7PGC - chains B and C of the 3 polymer chains in the assembly; structure by X-ray diffraction, 1.55 A resolution.

# Chain B
Molecule: Serine protease NS3
From: Zika virus
Notes: EC 3.4.21.91, 3.6.1.15, 3.6.4.13
UniProtKB: Q32ZE1 (POLG_ZIKV); residues 1-177 here correspond to UniProt positions 1499-1675 (UniProt number = residue number + 1498)
Sequence (178 residues; row label = number of the first residue in the row; numbering starts at 0):
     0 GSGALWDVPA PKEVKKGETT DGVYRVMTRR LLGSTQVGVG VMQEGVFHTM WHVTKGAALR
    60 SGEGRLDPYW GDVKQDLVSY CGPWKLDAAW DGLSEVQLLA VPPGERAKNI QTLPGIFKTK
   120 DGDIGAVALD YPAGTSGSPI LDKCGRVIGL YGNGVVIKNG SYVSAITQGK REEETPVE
Not modelled in the structure: 0-15, 171-177
Differences from the reference sequence: expression tag (0); conflict Lys107 (Arg1605 in Q32ZE1)
Swiss-Prot annotation at these positions:
  - active site (Charge relay system): His51, Asp75, Ser135

# Chain C
Molecule: Inhibitor MI-2191
Sequence (5 residues; row label = number of the first residue in the row):
     1 XXXKK
Modified residues: V7T ((2R)-6-azanyl-2-carbamimidamido-hexanoic acid) at position 1; HMF (2-amino-4-phenyl-butyric acid) at position 2; V8N (2-[3-(aminomethyl)phenyl]ethanoic acid) at position 3
Covalently attached groups: covalent link V7T_1-Lys5

# How chain B and chain C interact
Residue-residue contacts - 23 pairs, chain B then chain C:
  His51(B) - Lys5(C)
  Asp129(B) - V7T_1(C)  hydrogen bond (side chain-backbone)
  Asp129(B) - HMF_2(C)  hydrogen bond (side chain-backbone)
  Tyr130(B) - V7T_1(C)
  Tyr130(B) - HMF_2(C)
  Pro131(B) - HMF_2(C)
  Ala132(B) - V7T_1(C)
  Ala132(B) - Lys5(C)
  Ser135(B) - V7T_1(C)
  Ser135(B) - Lys5(C)
  Tyr150(B) - V7T_1(C)
  Gly151(B) - V7T_1(C)
  Gly151(B) - Lys4(C)
  Gly151(B) - Lys5(C)
  Asn152(B) - Lys4(C)
  Asn152(B) - Lys5(C)  hydrogen bond
  Gly153(B) - Lys4(C)  hydrogen bond (backbone-backbone)
  Val155(B) - V7T_1(C)
  Val155(B) - V8N_3(C)
  Gly159(B) - V7T_1(C)
  Ser160(B) - V7T_1(C)
  Tyr161(B) - V7T_1(C)
  Tyr161(B) - Lys4(C)  hydrogen bond (side chain-backbone)
Interface residues without a listed pair, chain B (16 interface residues in all): Asp75, Val154

# Summary
16 residues of chain B face 5 of chain C across their interface; the contacts include 5 hydrogen bonds. Polar
contacts include Asp129(B)-V7T_1(C), Asp129(B)-HMF_2(C) and Asn152(B)-Lys5(C). UniProt lists 3 active-site
residues on chain B.
Here chain B is Serine protease NS3 (Zika virus) and chain C is Inhibitor MI-2191. Entry 7PGC (Crystal
Structure of Unlinked NS2B-NS3 Protease from Zika Virus in Complex with Inhibitor MI-2191) was determined by
X-ray diffraction together with 7O2M, 7O55, 7OBV, 7OC2, 7PFQ, 7PFY and 5 further entries from the same study.
